1IVE - chains A and B; structure by X-ray diffraction, 2.40 A resolution.

== Chain A (and B) ==
Molecule: Influenza A subtype N2 neuraminidase
Source organism: Influenza A virus (strain A/Tokyo/3/1967 H2N2)
Notes: EC 3.2.1.18; chain B of this document is another copy of the same molecule, construct and numbering; everything in this record applies to it too
UniProt: P06820 (NRAM_IATOK); residues 82-469 here = UniProt positions 82-469
Chain sequence (388 residues; row label = number of the first residue in the row):
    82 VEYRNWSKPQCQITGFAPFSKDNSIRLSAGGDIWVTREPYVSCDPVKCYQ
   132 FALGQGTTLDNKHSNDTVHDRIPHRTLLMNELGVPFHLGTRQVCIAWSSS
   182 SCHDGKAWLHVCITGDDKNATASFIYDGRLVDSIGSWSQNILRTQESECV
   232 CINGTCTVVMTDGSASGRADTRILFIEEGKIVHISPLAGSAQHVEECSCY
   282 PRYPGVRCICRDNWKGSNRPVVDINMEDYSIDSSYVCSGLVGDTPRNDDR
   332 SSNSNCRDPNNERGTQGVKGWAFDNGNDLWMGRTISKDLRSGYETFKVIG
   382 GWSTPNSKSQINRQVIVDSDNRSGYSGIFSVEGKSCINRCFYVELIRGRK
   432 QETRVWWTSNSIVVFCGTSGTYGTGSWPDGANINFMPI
Construct notes: conflict Asp-339 (Asn in P06820)
Cystine bridges: Cys-92/Cys-417, Cys-124/Cys-129, Cys-175/Cys-193, Cys-183/Cys-230, Cys-232/Cys-237, Cys-278/Cys-291, Cys-280/Cys-289, Cys-318/Cys-337, Cys-421/Cys-447
Glycans and other covalent adducts: N-acetylglucosamine (NAG) linked to Asn-86, Asn-200, Asn-234; glycan linked to Asn-146
Ion coordination: Ca2+: Asp-293, Gly-297, Gly-345, Thr-346, Gln-347
Ligand contacts: 4-(acetylamino)-3-amino benzoic acid (ST3): Arg-118, Glu-119, Asp-151, Arg-152, Trp-178, Glu-227, Glu-277, Arg-292, Arg-371, Tyr-406

== Interface between chain A and chain B ==
Contacting residue pairs (70):
  Asp-113(A) / Gly-111(B)
  Trp-115(A) / Leu-108(B)  hydrophobic
  Gln-136(A) / Arg-107(B)  hydrogen bond (backbone-side chain)
  Gly-137(A) / Asn-104(B)
  Gly-137(A) / Arg-107(B)  hydrogen bond (backbone-side chain)
  Thr-139(A) / Leu-108(B)
  Thr-139(A) / Gly-111(B)  hydrogen bond (side chain-backbone)
  Asp-141(A) / Gly-111(B)
  Asn-142(A) / Arg-107(B)
  Asn-142(A) / Ala-110(B)
  Asn-142(A) / Gly-111(B)
  Lys-143(A) / Phe-466(B)
  His-144(A) / Arg-107(B)  hydrogen bond (side chain-backbone)
  His-144(A) / Ala-110(B)
  His-144(A) / Asn-463(B)  hydrogen bond (side chain-backbone)
  His-144(A) / Phe-466(B)
  His-144(A) / Met-467(B)
  Ile-153(A) / Arg-107(B)
  Pro-154(A) / Lys-102(B)
  Pro-154(A) / Trp-458(B)
  His-155(A) / Lys-102(B)  hydrogen bond
  His-155(A) / Asn-104(B)
  His-155(A) / Arg-107(B)
  His-155(A) / Pro-459(B)
  His-155(A) / Asp-460(B)
  His-155(A) / Gly-461(B)
  Thr-157(A) / Asn-104(B)
  Leu-169(A) / Leu-108(B)  hydrophobic
  Leu-169(A) / Gly-112(B)
  Leu-169(A) / Asp-113(B)
  Leu-169(A) / Ile-114(B)  hydrophobic
  Leu-169(A) / Pro-166(B)
  Gly-170(A) / His-168(B)
  Thr-171(A) / Val-165(B)
  Thr-171(A) / Pro-166(B)
  Arg-172(A) / Glu-162(B)  salt bridge
  Arg-172(A) / Leu-163(B)  hydrogen bond (side chain-backbone)
  Arg-172(A) / Gly-164(B)
  Arg-172(A) / Val-165(B)
  Gln-173(A) / Lys-102(B)
  Gln-173(A) / Asp-103(B)  hydrogen bond (side chain-backbone)
  Gln-173(A) / Asn-104(B)
  Gln-173(A) / Gly-164(B)  hydrogen bond (backbone-backbone)
  Cys-175(A) / Phe-100(B)
  Ile-176(A) / Ser-101(B)
  Ile-176(A) / Lys-102(B)
  Ile-176(A) / Trp-458(B)
  Thr-195(A) / Trp-458(B)
  Gly-196(A) / Thr-455(B)
  Asp-197(A) / Thr-455(B)  hydrogen bond (backbone-backbone)
  Asp-197(A) / Gly-456(B)  hydrogen bond (side chain-backbone)
  Asn-200(A) / Gly-454(B)
  Asn-200(A) / Thr-455(B)  hydrogen bond (backbone-backbone)
  Ala-201(A) / Gly-454(B)
  Thr-202(A) / Tyr-453(B)
  Thr-202(A) / Gly-454(B)
  Ser-204(A) / Pro-99(B)  hydrogen bond (side chain-backbone)
  Gly-209(A) / Phe-100(B)
  Arg-210(A) / Val-127(B)  hydrogen bond (side chain-backbone)
  Leu-211(A) / Ala-98(B)  hydrophobic
  Leu-211(A) / Pro-99(B)
  Leu-211(A) / Phe-100(B)
  Asp-213(A) / Thr-449(B)
  Ser-214(A) / Thr-449(B)  hydrogen bond
  Ser-214(A) / Gly-451(B)
  Ser-214(A) / Thr-452(B)  hydrogen bond (side chain-backbone)
  Ile-215(A) / Thr-452(B)  hydrogen bond (backbone-backbone)
  Gly-216(A) / Thr-452(B)
  Gly-216(A) / Tyr-453(B)
  Glu-259(A) / Lys-415(B)
Interface residues without a listed pair, chain A (40 interface residues in all): Thr-138, Val-174, Ile-206, Asp-208, Lys-261
Interface residues without a listed pair, chain B (43 interface residues in all): Pro-126, Glu-413, Val-444, Cys-447, Ser-450, Ser-457, Ala-462

== Summary ==
The interface between chain A and chain B involves 40 residues on one side and 43 on the other, with 17
hydrogen bonds and 1 salt bridge. Polar contacts include Arg-172(A)/Glu-162(B), Gln-136(A)/Arg-107(B) and
Gly-137(A)/Arg-107(B). Ligands of chain A: 4-(acetylamino)-3-amino benzoic acid.
Chain A and chain B are both Influenza A subtype N2 neuraminidase (Influenza A virus (strain A/Tokyo/3/1967
H2N2)); the structure, Structures of aromatic inhibitors of influenza virus neuraminidase, was determined by
X-ray diffraction together with 1IVB, 1IVC, 1IVD, 1IVF and 1IVG from the same study.
